Entry 9F2L (electron microscopy, 3.86 A resolution); this record covers chains A and Y of the 3 polymer chains in the assembly.

Chain A:
Name: Interferon-induced helicase C domain-containing protein 1
From: Mus musculus
Notes: EC 3.6.4.13
UniProt: Q8R5F7 (IFIH1_MOUSE); residue numbers follow UniProt; this construct covers 3-643, 662-1025
Chain sequence (1028 residues; each row starts with the number of its first residue; note: 18 numbers in that range are skipped by the numbering (no residue carries them; nothing is unmodelled there); numbers below 1 keep their minus sign (Met-20 is residue -20)):
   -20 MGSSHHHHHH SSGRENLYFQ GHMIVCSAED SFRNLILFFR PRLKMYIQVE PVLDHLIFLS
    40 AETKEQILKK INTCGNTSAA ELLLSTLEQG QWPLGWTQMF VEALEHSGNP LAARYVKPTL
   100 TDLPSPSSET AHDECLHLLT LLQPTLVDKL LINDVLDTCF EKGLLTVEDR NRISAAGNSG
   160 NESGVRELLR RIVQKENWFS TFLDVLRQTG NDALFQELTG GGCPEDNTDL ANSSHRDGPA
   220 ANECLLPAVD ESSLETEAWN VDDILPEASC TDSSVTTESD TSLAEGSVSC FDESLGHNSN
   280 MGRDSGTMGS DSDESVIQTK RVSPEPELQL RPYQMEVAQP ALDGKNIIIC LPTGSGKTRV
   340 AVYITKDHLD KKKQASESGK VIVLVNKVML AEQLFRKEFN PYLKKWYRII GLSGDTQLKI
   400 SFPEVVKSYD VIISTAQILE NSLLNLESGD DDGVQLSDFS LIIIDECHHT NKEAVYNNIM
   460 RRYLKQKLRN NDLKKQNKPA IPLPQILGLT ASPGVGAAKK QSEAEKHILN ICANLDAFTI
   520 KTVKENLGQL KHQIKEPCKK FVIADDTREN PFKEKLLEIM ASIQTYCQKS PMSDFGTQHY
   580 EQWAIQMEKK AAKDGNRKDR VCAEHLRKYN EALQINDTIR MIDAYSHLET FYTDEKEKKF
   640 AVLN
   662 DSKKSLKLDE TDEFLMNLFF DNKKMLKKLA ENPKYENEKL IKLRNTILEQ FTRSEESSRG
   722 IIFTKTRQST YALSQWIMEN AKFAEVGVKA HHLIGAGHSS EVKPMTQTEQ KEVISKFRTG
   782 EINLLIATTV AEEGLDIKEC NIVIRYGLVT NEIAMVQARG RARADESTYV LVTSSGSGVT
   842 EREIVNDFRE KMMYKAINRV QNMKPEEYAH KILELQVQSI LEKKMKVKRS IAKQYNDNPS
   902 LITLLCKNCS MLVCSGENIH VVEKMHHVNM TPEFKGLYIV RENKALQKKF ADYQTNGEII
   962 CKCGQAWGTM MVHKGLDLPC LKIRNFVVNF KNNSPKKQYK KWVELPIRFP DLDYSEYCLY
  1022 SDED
Unresolved in the structure: -20 to 306, 662-666, 894-895, 950-952, 1021-1025
Construct notes: initiating methionine (-20); expression tag (-19 to 2); engineered mutation Val923 (Ile in Q8R5F7)
UniProt features mapped onto this chain:
  - binding site (Zn(2+)): Cys907, Cys910, Cys962, Cys964
  - site (Cleavage): Asp208, Leu209, Asp216, Gly217, Asp251, Ser252
  - modified residue (Phosphoserine): Ser289, Ser291, Ser302, Ser828
  - cross-link (Glycyl lysine isopeptide (Lys-Gly)): Lys23 (interchain with G-Cter in ISG15), Lys43 (interchain with G-Cter in ISG15)
Ion coordination: Zn2+: Cys907, Cys910, Cys962, Cys964
Small-molecule neighbours:
  - ADP (adenosine-5'-diphosphate): Gln308, Arg310, Gln313, Pro331, Thr332, Gly333, Ser334, Gly335, Lys336, Thr337, Arg338
  - tetrafluoroaluminate (ALF): Pro331, Thr332, Gly333, Lys336, Arg822
Reported in the primary citation:
  - disease-associated variants - I923V (3.3-fold): increased catalytic activity
  - disease-associated variants - I923V: abolished signaling
  - mutagenesis - I873*: abolished binding to dsRNA
  - disease-associated variants - R843H (2- to 4-fold), I923V (2- to 4-fold): decreased binding to 200- and 300-bp dsRNA
  - disease-associated variants - R843H, I923V: unchanged stability
  - mutagenesis - I923V (3.3-fold): increased catalytic activity
  - mutagenesis - R843H, I923V: decreased binding to 200- and 300-bp dsRNA
  - mutagenesis - I923V (2-fold): decreased binding to ATP
  - mutagenesis - R843H, I923V: unchanged stability
  - mutagenesis - R843H: decreased catalytic activity

Chain Y:
Molecule: 14-nt RNA strand
Sequence (14 nucleotides; row label = number of the first residue in the row):
     1 CUCUCCUCGG CUUG

How chain A and chain Y interact:
Contacting residue pairs - 41 pairs, chain A then chain Y:
  Asn365(A) with C8(Y), hydrogen bond to the sugar; G9(Y), sugar contact
  Lys366(A) with C8(Y), sugar contact; G9(Y), phosphate contact
  Val367(A) with G9(Y), hydrogen bond to the phosphate; G10(Y), phosphate contact
  Ser392(A) with G10(Y), phosphate contact
  Gly393(A) with G10(Y), hydrogen bond to the phosphate; C11(Y), phosphate contact
  Lys398(A) with C11(Y), phosphate contact
  Gln416(A) with G9(Y), sugar contact; G10(Y), sugar contact
  Asn420(A) with G10(Y), sugar contact
  Glu580(A) with U4(Y), sugar contact
  Ile584(A) with C3(Y), sugar contact; U4(Y), sugar contact
  Arg606(A) with U4(Y), sugar contact
  Lys726(A) with C5(Y), sugar contact; C6(Y), sugar contact
  Thr727(A) with C5(Y), sugar contact
  Arg728(A) with C6(Y), phosphate contact; U7(Y), salt bridge to the phosphate
  Ile755(A) with U7(Y), phosphate contact
  Gly756(A) with U7(Y), hydrogen bond to the phosphate; C8(Y), phosphate contact
  Ala757(A) with C8(Y), hydrogen bond to the phosphate
  Ser761(A) with C6(Y), hydrogen bond to the phosphate
  Glu762(A) with C5(Y), phosphate contact
  Thr789(A) with U7(Y), hydrogen bond to the phosphate
  Thr790(A) with C6(Y), sugar contact; U7(Y), sugar contact
  Val791(A) with U7(Y), sugar contact; C8(Y), phosphate contact
  Glu924(A) with U12(Y), sugar contact
  Met926(A) with C11(Y), base contact
  His927(A) with U12(Y), hydrogen bond to the sugar; U13(Y), sugar contact
  Val973(A) with U13(Y), hydrogen bond to the sugar; G14(Y), sugar contact
  His974(A) with U13(Y), hydrogen bond to the phosphate
  Lys975(A) with G14(Y), phosphate contact
Interface residues without a listed pair, chain A (36 interface residues in all): Thr414, Ile417, Gln581, Gly758, Ser760, Gln768, Gln771, Met972
Interface residues without a listed pair, chain Y (13 interface residues in all): U2

Overview:
36 residues of chain A and 13 residues of chain Y are in contact, with 10 hydrogen bonds and 1 salt bridge.
Among the polar pairs are Asn365(A)-C8(Y), His927(A)-U12(Y) and Val973(A)-U13(Y). From the paper: R843H and
I923V of chain A reduce binding to 200- and 300-bp dsRNA; I923V of chain A increases catalytic activity.
Here chain A is Interferon-induced helicase C domain-containing protein 1 (Mus musculus) and chain Y is a
14-nt RNA strand. Entry 9F2L (Cryo-EM structure of the I923V MDA5-dsRNA filament with ADP-AlF4 bound and
73-degree helical twist) was determined by electron microscopy together with 9F0J, 9F1U, 9F20, 9F2W and 9F3P
from the same study.
